PDB entry 4NZM | X-ray diffraction, 2.00 A resolution | chain A

== Chain A ==
Protein: Inositol hexakisphosphate and diphosphoinositol-pentakisphosphate kinase 2
From: Homo sapiens
Notes: EC 2.7.4.21, 2.7.4.24; fragment: ATP-grasp Kinase domain
Reference sequence: O43314 (VIP2_HUMAN); residues 41-366 here = UniProt positions 41-366
Amino-acid sequence (330 residues; each row starts with the number of its first residue):
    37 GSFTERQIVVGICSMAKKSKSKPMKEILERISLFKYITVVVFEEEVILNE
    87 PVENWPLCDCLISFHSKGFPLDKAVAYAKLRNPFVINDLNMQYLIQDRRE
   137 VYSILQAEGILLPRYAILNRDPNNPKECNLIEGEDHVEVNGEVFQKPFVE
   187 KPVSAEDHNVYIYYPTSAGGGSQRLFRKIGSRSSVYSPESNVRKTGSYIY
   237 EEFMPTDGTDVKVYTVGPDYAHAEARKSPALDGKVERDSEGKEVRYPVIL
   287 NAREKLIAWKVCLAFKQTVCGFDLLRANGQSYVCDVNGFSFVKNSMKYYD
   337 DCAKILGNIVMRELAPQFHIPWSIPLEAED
Disordered / not traced: 37-41
Sequence notes: expression tag (37-40)
Bound ions: Mg2+ site 1: Ser68, Phe70, Ile73; Mg2+ site 2: Asp309, Asp321 (together with AMP-PNP); Mg2+ site 3: Asp321 (together with AMP-PNP)
Residues lining bound ligands:
  - 0EJ ((2-oxo-2-{[(1s,2R,3S,4s,5R,6S)-2,3,4,5,6-pentakis(phosphonooxy)cyclohexyl]oxy}ethyl)phosphonic acid): Lys53, Lys54, His101, Ser102, Lys103, Glu192, His194, Arg213, Lys214, Lys248, Tyr250, Arg262, Glu279, Arg281, Asn323, Phe325, Ser326, Phe327, Lys329
  - AMP-PNP (ANP; phosphoaminophosphonic acid-adenylate ester): Arg134, Pro149, Val185, Lys187, Ala191, Asp193, His194, Val196, Leu211, Arg213, Glu237, Glu238, Phe239, Met240, Asp246, Lys248, Ser264, Pro265, Asp309, Leu311, Cys320, Asp321, Asn323
UniProt features mapped onto this chain:
  - binding site (substrate): Lys53, Lys54, Arg213, Lys214, Lys248, Arg262, Ser326 to Lys329
  - binding site (ATP): Arg134, Lys187, His194, Arg213, Glu237 to Met240, Asp246 to Lys248, Ser264, Asp309, Asp321 to Asn323
  - modified residue: Ser223 (Phosphoserine)
  - mutagenesis: Arg213 (R213A/K: Reduces enzyme activity by about 99%), Lys248 (K248A: Loss of enzyme activity), Arg262 (R262A: Reduces enzyme activity by about 99%)
From the paper describing this entry:
  - binding site for 0EJ: Lys53, Lys54, Arg213
  - Mg2+ coordination through a water molecule: Ala191
  - binding site for AMP-PNP: His194
  - mutagenesis - H194A: abolished catalytic activity (ATPase activity)
  - mutagenesis - H194A (80-fold): decreased catalytic activity (inositol phosphate kinase activity)
  - mutagenesis - K103A: unchanged catalytic activity (InsP6 kinase activity)
  - mutagenesis - E192G, E192Q (18-fold): decreased catalytic activity
  - mutagenesis - E192G, E192Q: unchanged catalytic activity (ligand-stimulated ATPase activity)
  - catalytic residues: His194 (proposed by the authors, not directly observed)

== Overview ==
Bound to chain A: AMP-PNP and compound 0EJ. Ser68, Phe70 and Ile73 form the Mg2+ site 1. Curated annotation
(UniProt) lists 10 substrate-binding residues, 16 ATP-binding residues and 3 mutagenesis sites. The paper
reports the catalytic residue His194; E192G and E192Q reduce catalytic activity; 4 substitutions were tested
in all.
Chain A is Inositol hexakisphosphate and diphosphoinositol-pentakisphosphate kinase 2 (Homo sapiens); the
structure, Crystal structure of the catalytic domain of PPIP5K2 in complex with AMPPNP and 5-PA-InsP5, was
determined by X-ray diffraction (same publication as 4NZN and 4NZO).
